PDB entry 3S16 | X-ray diffraction, 3.24 A resolution | chains B and T of the 12 polymer chains in the assembly

== Chain B ==
Protein: DNA-directed RNA polymerase II subunit RPB2
From: Saccharomyces cerevisiae
Notes: EC 2.7.7.6
UniProtKB: P08518 (RPB2_YEAST); numbering as in UniProt (aligned over 1-1224)
Sequence (1224 residues; each row starts with the number of its first residue):
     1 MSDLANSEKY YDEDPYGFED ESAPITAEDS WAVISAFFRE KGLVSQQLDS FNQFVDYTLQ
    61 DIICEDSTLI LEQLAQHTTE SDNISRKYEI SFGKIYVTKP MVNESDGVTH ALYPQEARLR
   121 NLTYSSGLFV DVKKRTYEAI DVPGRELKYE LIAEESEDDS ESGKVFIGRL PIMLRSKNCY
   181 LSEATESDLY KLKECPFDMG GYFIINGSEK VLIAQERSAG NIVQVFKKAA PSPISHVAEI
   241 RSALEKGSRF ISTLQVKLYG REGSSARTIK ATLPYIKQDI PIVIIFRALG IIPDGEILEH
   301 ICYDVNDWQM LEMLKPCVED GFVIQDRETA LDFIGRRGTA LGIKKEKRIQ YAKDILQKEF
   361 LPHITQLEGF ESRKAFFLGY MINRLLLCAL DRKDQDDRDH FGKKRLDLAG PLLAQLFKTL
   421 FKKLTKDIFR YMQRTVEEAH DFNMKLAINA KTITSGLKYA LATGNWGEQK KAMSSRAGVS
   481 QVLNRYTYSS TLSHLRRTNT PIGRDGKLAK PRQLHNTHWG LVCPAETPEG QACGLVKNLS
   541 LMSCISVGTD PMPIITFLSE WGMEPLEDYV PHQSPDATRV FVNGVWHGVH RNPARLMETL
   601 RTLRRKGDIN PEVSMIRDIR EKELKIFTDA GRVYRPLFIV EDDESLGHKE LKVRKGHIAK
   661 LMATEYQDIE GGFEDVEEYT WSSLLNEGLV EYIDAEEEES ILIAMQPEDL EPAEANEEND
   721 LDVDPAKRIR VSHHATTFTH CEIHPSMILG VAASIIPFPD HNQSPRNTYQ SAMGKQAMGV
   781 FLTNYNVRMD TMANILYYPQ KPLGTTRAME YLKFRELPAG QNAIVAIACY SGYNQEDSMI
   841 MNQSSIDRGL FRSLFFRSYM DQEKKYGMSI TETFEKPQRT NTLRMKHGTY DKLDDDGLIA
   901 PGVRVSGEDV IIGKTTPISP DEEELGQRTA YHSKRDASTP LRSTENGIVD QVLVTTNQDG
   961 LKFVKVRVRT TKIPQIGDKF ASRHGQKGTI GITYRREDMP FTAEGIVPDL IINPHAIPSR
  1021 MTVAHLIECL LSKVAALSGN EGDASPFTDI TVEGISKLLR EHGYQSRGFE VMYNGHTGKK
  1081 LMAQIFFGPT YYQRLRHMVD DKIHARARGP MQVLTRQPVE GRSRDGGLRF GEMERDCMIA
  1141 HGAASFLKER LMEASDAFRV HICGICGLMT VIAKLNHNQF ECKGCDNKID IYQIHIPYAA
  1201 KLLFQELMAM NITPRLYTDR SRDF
Unresolved in the structure: 1-19, 71-88, 142-163, 336-344, 438-445, 503-508, 669-677, 716-721, 920-932
Ion coordination: Zn2+: Cys1163, Cys1166, Cys1182, Cys1185

== Chain T ==
Molecule: 29-nt DNA strand
Sequence (29 nucleotides; numbered 1 to 29; the number before each row is that of its first residue):
     1 CTACCGATAA GCAGACGATC CTCTCGATG
Unresolved in the structure: 1-15, 29

== Chain B / chain T interface ==
Residue-residue contacts - 17 pairs, chain B then chain T:
  Ala462(B) - DA27(T)  sugar contact
  Thr463(B) - DA27(T)  sugar contact
  Val482(B) - DG26(T)  sugar contact
  Thr791(B) - DG26(T)  hydrogen bond to the phosphate
  Met792(B) - DT24(T)  phosphate contact
  Met792(B) - DC25(T)  phosphate contact
  Arg857(B) - DT24(T)  phosphate contact
  Arg857(B) - DC25(T)  salt bridge to the phosphate
  Arg942(B) - DC25(T)  salt bridge to the phosphate
  Gly1121(B) - DC23(T)  phosphate contact
  Arg1122(B) - DC23(T)  hydrogen bond to the phosphate
  Ser1123(B) - DT24(T)  phosphate contact
  Leu1128(B) - DT22(T)  phosphate contact
  Arg1129(B) - DC21(T)  salt bridge to the phosphate
  Arg1129(B) - DT22(T)  hydrogen bond to the phosphate
  Gly1131(B) - DC21(T)  phosphate contact
  Met1133(B) - DC20(T)  sugar contact
Interface residues without a listed pair, chain B (18 interface residues in all): Lys210, Gly1127, Glu1132, Glu1134

== In short ==
18 residues of chain B face 8 of chain T across their interface, with 3 hydrogen bonds and 3 salt bridges.
Among the polar pairs are Thr791(B)-DG26(T), Arg1122(B)-DC23(T) and Arg1129(B)-DT22(T). The Zn2+ site is built
by Cys1163(B), Cys1166(B), Cys1182(B) and Cys1185(B).
Chain B is DNA-directed RNA polymerase II subunit RPB2 (Saccharomyces cerevisiae) and chain T is a 29-nt DNA
strand; the structure, RNA Polymerase II Initiation Complex with an 8-nt RNA, was determined by X-ray
diffraction, deposited together with 3RZD, 3RZO, 3S14, 3S15, 3S17, 3S1M and 5 further entries.
